Entry 7D69 (electron microscopy, 3.57 A resolution); this record covers chains G and I of the 10 polymer chains in the assembly.

[Chain G]
Name: Histone H2A
Source organism: Giardia intestinalis
UniProt: E2RU15 (E2RU15_GIAIN); residues 0-123 here correspond to UniProt positions 1-124 (UniProt number = residue number + 1)
Amino-acid sequence (127 residues; row label = number of the first residue in the row; numbers below 1 keep their minus sign (Gly-3 is residue -3)):
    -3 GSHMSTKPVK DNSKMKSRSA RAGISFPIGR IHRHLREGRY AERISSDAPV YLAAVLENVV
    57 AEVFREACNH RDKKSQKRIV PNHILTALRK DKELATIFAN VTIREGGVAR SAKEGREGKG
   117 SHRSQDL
Disordered / not traced: -3 to 11, 107-123
Differences from the reference sequence: expression tag (-3 to -1)
What the authors report for this chain:
  - specificity-determining residues: Arg61, Glu62, Lys88

[Chain I]
Molecule: 601l DNA
Source organism: synthetic construct
Sequence (145 nucleotides; each row starts with the number of its first residue; numbers below 1 keep their minus sign (DA-6 is residue -6)):
    -6 ATCACAATCC CGGTGCCGAG GCCGCTCAAT TGGTCGTAGA CAGCTCTAGC ACCGCTTAAA
    54 CGCACGTACG GAATCCGTAC GTGCGTTTAA GCGGTGCTAG AGCTGTCTAC GACCAATTGA
   114 GCGGCCTCGG CACCGGGATT GTGAT
Disordered / not traced: -6 to 0, 126-138

[Chain G / chain I interface]
Contacting residue pairs - 9 pairs, chain G then chain I:
  Arg26(G) - DG114(I)  hydrogen bond to the phosphate
  Arg26(G) - DC115(I)  salt bridge to the phosphate
  Arg32(G) - DA105(I)  salt bridge to the phosphate
  Arg39(G) - DG104(I)  sugar contact
  Arg39(G) - DA105(I)  phosphate contact
  Ile40(G) - DA105(I)  hydrogen bond to the phosphate
  Ser41(G) - DG104(I)  phosphate contact
  Ser42(G) - DG104(I)  phosphate contact
  Gln72(G) - DC124(I)  hydrogen bond to the phosphate
Other interface residues (no listed pair), chain G (8 interface residues in all): Asp43

[In short]
Chain G and chain I form an interface of 8 and 5 residues respectively, with 3 hydrogen bonds and 2 salt
bridges. Among the polar pairs are Arg26(G)-DG114(I), Ile40(G)-DA105(I) and Gln72(G)-DC124(I). From the paper:
specificity determinants Arg61(G), Glu62(G) and Lys88(G).
Chain G is Histone H2A (Giardia intestinalis) and chain I is 601l DNA (synthetic construct); the structure,
Cryo-EM structure of the nucleosome containing Giardia histones, was determined by electron microscopy.
